4MZM - chains A and B; structure by X-ray diffraction, 2.10 A resolution.

# Chain A (and B)
Protein: mRNA interferase MazF
Organism: Staphylococcus aureus subsp. aureus
Notes: EC 3.1.-.-; chain B of this document is another copy of the same molecule, construct and numbering; everything in this record applies to it too
Reference sequence: Q7A4G9 (MAZF_STAAN); residues 2-120 here = UniProt positions 2-120
Amino-acid sequence (133 residues; each row starts with the number of its first residue; numbers below 1 keep their minus sign (Met-12 is residue -12)):
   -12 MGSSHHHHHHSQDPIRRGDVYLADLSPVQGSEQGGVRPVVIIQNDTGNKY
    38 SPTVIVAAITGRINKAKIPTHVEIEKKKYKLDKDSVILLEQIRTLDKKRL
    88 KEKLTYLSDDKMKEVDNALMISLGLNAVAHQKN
Unresolved in the structure: -12 to -1, 115-120 (chain B: -12 to -1, 50-52, 63-64, 114-120)
Construct notes: expression tag (-12 to 1)
Reported in the primary citation:
  - self-association interface (contacts with another copy of this molecule): Ile29, Ile42, Ile79, Leu106
  - catalytic residues: Arg24, Thr47 (by similarity / conservation)
  - conformationally variable residues (loop rearrangement): Leu12 to Ser18, Gly48 to Lys54, Ile61 to Lys70

# Chain A / chain B interface
Pairs across the interface - 59 pairs, chain A then chain B:
  Arg4(A) - Leu110(B)  hydrogen bond (side chain-backbone)
  Arg4(A) - Gly111(B)
  Arg4(A) - Leu112(B)
  Ser13(A) - Gln16(B)
  Gln16(A) - Asp83(B)
  Gln16(A) - Arg86(B)  hydrogen bond
  Gly17(A) - Asp83(B)
  Ser18(A) - Pro39(B)
  Ser18(A) - Thr40(B)
  Ser18(A) - Asp83(B)  hydrogen bond (backbone-side chain)
  Glu19(A) - Thr81(B)
  Glu19(A) - Leu82(B)
  Glu19(A) - Asp83(B)  hydrogen bond (side chain-backbone)
  Glu19(A) - Arg86(B)  salt bridge
  Ile29(A) - Leu110(B)
  Gln30(A) - Ser109(B)
  Asn31(A) - Ile108(B)  hydrogen bond (side chain-backbone)
  Asn31(A) - Ser109(B)  hydrogen bond (backbone-backbone)
  Pro39(A) - Ser18(B)
  Thr40(A) - Ser18(B)
  Ile42(A) - Glu77(B)
  Ile42(A) - Ile79(B)  hydrophobic
  Ile42(A) - Ser109(B)
  Ile42(A) - Leu110(B)  hydrophobic
  Glu77(A) - Ile42(B)
  Glu77(A) - Thr81(B)  hydrogen bond (backbone-side chain)
  Gln78(A) - Thr81(B)
  Ile79(A) - Ile42(B)  hydrophobic
  Ile79(A) - Arg80(B)
  Ile79(A) - Thr81(B)  hydrogen bond (backbone-side chain)
  Arg80(A) - Ile79(B)
  Arg80(A) - Arg80(B)
  Thr81(A) - Glu19(B)
  Thr81(A) - Glu77(B)  hydrogen bond (side chain-backbone)
  Thr81(A) - Gln78(B)
  Thr81(A) - Ile79(B)  hydrogen bond (side chain-backbone)
  Leu82(A) - Glu19(B)
  Asp83(A) - Gln16(B)
  Asp83(A) - Gly17(B)
  Asp83(A) - Ser18(B)  hydrogen bond (side chain-backbone)
  Asp83(A) - Glu19(B)  hydrogen bond (backbone-side chain)
  Arg86(A) - Gln16(B)  hydrogen bond
  Arg86(A) - Glu19(B)  salt bridge
  Asp103(A) - Leu112(B)
  Met107(A) - Met107(B)  hydrophobic
  Met107(A) - Leu112(B)  hydrophobic
  Ile108(A) - Asn31(B)  hydrogen bond (backbone-side chain)
  Ser109(A) - Gln30(B)
  Ser109(A) - Asn31(B)  hydrogen bond (backbone-backbone)
  Ser109(A) - Ile42(B)
  Leu110(A) - Arg4(B)  hydrogen bond (backbone-side chain)
  Leu110(A) - Ile29(B)
  Leu110(A) - Ile42(B)  hydrophobic
  Leu110(A) - Leu110(B)  hydrophobic
  Gly111(A) - Arg4(B)
  Gly111(A) - Asn31(B)
  Leu112(A) - Arg4(B)
  Leu112(A) - Asp103(B)
  Leu112(A) - Leu112(B)  hydrophobic
Also at the interface, not in a pair above, chain A (31 interface residues in all): Pro14, Val15, Leu76, Leu106
Also at the interface, not in a pair above, chain B (32 interface residues in all): Asp11, Ser13, Pro14, Val15, Leu76, Leu106

# In short
31 residues of chain A and 32 residues of chain B are in contact; the contacts include 16 hydrogen bonds and 2
salt bridges. Polar contacts include Glu19(A)-Arg86(B), Arg4(A)-Leu110(B) and Gln16(A)-Arg86(B). From the
paper: catalytic residues Arg24(A) and Thr47(A); conformational variability at Leu12(A), Gly48(A) and
Ile61(A).
Both chains are mRNA interferase MazF (Staphylococcus aureus subsp. aureus). Entry 4MZM (MazF from S. aureus
crystal form I, P212121, 2.1 A) was determined by X-ray diffraction together with 4MZP and 4MZT from the same
study.
